Entry 5DS9 (X-ray diffraction, 2.56 A resolution); this record covers chains A and D of the 4 polymer chains in the assembly.

[Chain A]
Name: DNA-binding protein Fis
Organism: Escherichia coli (strain K12)
UniProtKB: P0A6R3 (FIS_ECOLI); numbering as in UniProt (aligned over 1-98)
Chain sequence (98 residues; row label = number of the first residue in the row):
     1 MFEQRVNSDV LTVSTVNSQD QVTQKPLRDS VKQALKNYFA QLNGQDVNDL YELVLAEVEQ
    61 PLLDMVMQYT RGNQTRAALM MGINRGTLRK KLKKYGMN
Disordered / not traced: 1-7
Swiss-Prot annotation at these positions:
  - DNA-binding region: Gln74 to Lys93 (H-T-H motif)
  - region: Asn17 to Gly44 (Required for the stimulation of HIN-mediated recombination)
From the paper describing this entry:
  - binding site for the 27-nt DNA strand: Asn73, Gln74, Thr75, Arg85
  - conformationally variable residues: Arg85
  - mutagenesis - N73A (140-fold): decreased binding to F1
  - mutagenesis - R71A, T75A: unchanged binding to F1
  - mutagenesis - R71A: decreased binding to F27
  - mutagenesis - R71A: decreased binding to F28
  - mutagenesis - R71A: decreased binding to F1+/-8G

[Chain D]
Molecule: 27-nt DNA strand
Sequence (27 nucleotides; each row starts with the number of its first residue):
     1 AAATTAGCTC AAAATTCAAA CTAATTT

[How chain A and chain D interact]
Pairs across the interface (14):
  Gly72(A) - DA6(D)  phosphate contact
  Asn73(A) - DT5(D)  hydrogen bond to the phosphate
  Asn73(A) - DA6(D)  phosphate contact
  Gln74(A) - DA6(D)  hydrogen bond to the phosphate
  Gln74(A) - DG7(D)  phosphate contact
  Thr75(A) - DT5(D)  sugar contact
  Thr75(A) - DA6(D)  hydrogen bond to the phosphate
  Arg76(A) - DT5(D)  phosphate contact
  Arg85(A) - DA6(D)  base contact
  Arg85(A) - DG7(D)  hydrogen bond to the base
  Arg85(A) - DC8(D)  base contact
  Arg89(A) - DA6(D)  sugar contact
  Arg89(A) - DG7(D)  salt bridge to the phosphate
  Arg89(A) - DC8(D)  salt bridge to the phosphate
Other interface residues (no listed pair), chain A (8 interface residues in all): Lys93

[Overview]
8 residues of chain A face 4 of chain D across their interface; the contacts include 4 hydrogen bonds and 2
salt bridges. Polar pairs include Arg85(A)-DG7(D), Asn73(A)-DT5(D) and Gln74(A)-DA6(D). From the paper: a
binding site for the 27-nt DNA strand at Asn73(A), Gln74(A) and Thr75(A) among others; N73A of chain A reduces
binding to F1; 3 substitutions were tested in all.
Here chain A is DNA-binding protein Fis (Escherichia coli (strain K12)) and chain D is a 27-nt DNA strand.
Entry 5DS9 (Crystal structure of Fis bound to 27bp DNA F1-8A (AAATTAGTTTGAATTTTGAGCTAATTT)) was determined by
X-ray diffraction, deposited together with 5E3L, 5DTD, 5E3M, 5E3N and 5E3O.
